6DE7 - chains D and E of the 6 polymer chains in the assembly; structure by X-ray diffraction, 4.12 A resolution (low resolution: residue-level contacts below are approximate; hydrogen-bond / salt-bridge calls are withheld).

[Chain D]
Protein: 35O22 heavy chain
Source organism: Homo sapiens
Amino-acid sequence (243 residues; each row starts with the number of its first residue; a row labelled like 72A-72H holds insertion residues (72A, then the next letters in order)):
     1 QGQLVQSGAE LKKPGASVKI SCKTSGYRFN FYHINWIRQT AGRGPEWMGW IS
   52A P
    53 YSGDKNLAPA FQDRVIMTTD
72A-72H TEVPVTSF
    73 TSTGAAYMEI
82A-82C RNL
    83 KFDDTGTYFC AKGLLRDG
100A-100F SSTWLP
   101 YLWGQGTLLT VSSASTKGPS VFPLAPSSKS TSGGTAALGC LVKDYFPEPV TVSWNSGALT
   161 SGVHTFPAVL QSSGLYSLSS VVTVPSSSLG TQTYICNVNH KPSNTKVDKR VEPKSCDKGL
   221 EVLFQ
Unresolved in the structure: 127-138, 148, 182-192, 212-225
Cystine bridges: Cys-22/Cys-92, Cys-140/Cys-196

[Chain E]
Protein: 35O22 light chain
Source organism: Homo sapiens
Amino-acid sequence (216 residues; each row starts with the number of its first residue; note: 1 number in that range is skipped by the numbering (no residue carries it; nothing is unmodelled there); a row labelled like 27A-27C holds insertion residues (27A, then the next letters in order)):
     1 QSVLTQSAS
    11 VSGSLGQSVT ISCTGPN
27A-27C SVC
    28 CSHKSISWYQ WPPGRAPTLI IYEDNERAPG ISPRFSGYKS YWSAYLTISD LRPEDETTYY
    88 CCSYTHNS
   95A G
    96 CVFGTGTKVS V
  106A L
   107 GQSKANPSVT LFPPSSEELQ ANKATLVCLI SDFYPGAVTV AWKADSSPVK AGVETTTPSK
   167 QSNNKYAASS YLSLTPEQWK SHRSYSCQVT HEGSTVEKTV APTECS
Unresolved in the structure: 1, 109-116, 151-157, 197-200, 211-212
Cystine bridges: Cys-23/Cys-88, Cys-27C/Cys-28, Cys-89/Cys-96, Cys-134/Cys-193

[Interface between chain D and chain E]
Residue-residue contacts - 52 pairs, chain D then chain E:
  Ile-37(D) with Phe-98(E)
  Gln-39(D) with Trp-38(E); Tyr-87(E)
  Pro-45(D) with Trp-38(E); Tyr-87(E)
  Trp-47(D) with Gly-95A(E); Cys-96(E)
  Trp-50(D) with Asn-94(E)
  Asn-58(D) with Asn-94(E)
  Leu-96(D) with Tyr-49(E)
  Ser-100A(D) with Thr-92(E); His-93(E)
  Ser-100B(D) with Glu-50(E); Tyr-91(E)
  Trp-100D(D) with Tyr-91(E); Thr-92(E); His-93(E); Ser-95(E); Gly-95A(E); Cys-96(E)
  Leu-100E(D) with Ser-34(E); Tyr-36(E); Tyr-49(E); Tyr-91(E)
  Pro-100F(D) with Tyr-36(E)
  Tyr-101(D) with Leu-46(E); Pro-56(E)
  Trp-103(D) with Pro-44(E)
  Gly-104(D) with Ala-43(E)
  Leu-124(D) with Phe-118(E)
  Ala-125(D) with Phe-118(E)
  Leu-141(D) with Val-133(E)
  Lys-143(D) with Glu-124(E); Lys-129(E); Thr-131(E)
  His-164(D) with Gln-167(E)
  Phe-166(D) with Ile-136(E); Ser-137(E); Ala-173(E); Ala-174(E)
  Pro-167(D) with Ser-165(E); Ser-175(E)
  Ala-168(D) with Thr-162(E)
  Val-169(D) with Glu-160(E); Thr-162(E); Tyr-177(E)
  Gln-171(D) with Glu-160(E)
  Ser-177(D) with Tyr-177(E)
  Leu-178(D) with Tyr-177(E)
  Ser-179(D) with Val-133(E); Leu-135(E); Tyr-177(E)
Interface residues without a listed pair, chain D (34 interface residues in all): Glu-46, Phe-91, Leu-97, Phe-122, Pro-123, Leu-170
Interface residues without a listed pair, chain E (40 interface residues in all): Arg-42, Gly-99, Pro-119, Ser-121, Glu-123, Thr-161

[In short]
34 residues of chain D face 40 of chain E across their interface.
Here chain D is 35O22 heavy chain and chain E is 35O22 light chain, both from Homo sapiens. Entry 6DE7
(Crystal Structure at 4.3 A Resolution of Glycosylated HIV-1 Clade A BG505 SOSIP.664 Prefusion Env Trimer ...)
was determined by X-ray diffraction.
